PDB entry 1M1J | X-ray diffraction, 2.70 A resolution | chains C and E of the 10 polymer chains in the assembly

# Chain C
Molecule: Fibrinogen gamma chain
From: Gallus gallus
Reference sequence: O93568 (O93568_CHICK); residues 1-409 here correspond to UniProt positions 27-435 (UniProt number = residue number + 26)
Amino-acid sequence (409 residues; each row starts with the number of its first residue):
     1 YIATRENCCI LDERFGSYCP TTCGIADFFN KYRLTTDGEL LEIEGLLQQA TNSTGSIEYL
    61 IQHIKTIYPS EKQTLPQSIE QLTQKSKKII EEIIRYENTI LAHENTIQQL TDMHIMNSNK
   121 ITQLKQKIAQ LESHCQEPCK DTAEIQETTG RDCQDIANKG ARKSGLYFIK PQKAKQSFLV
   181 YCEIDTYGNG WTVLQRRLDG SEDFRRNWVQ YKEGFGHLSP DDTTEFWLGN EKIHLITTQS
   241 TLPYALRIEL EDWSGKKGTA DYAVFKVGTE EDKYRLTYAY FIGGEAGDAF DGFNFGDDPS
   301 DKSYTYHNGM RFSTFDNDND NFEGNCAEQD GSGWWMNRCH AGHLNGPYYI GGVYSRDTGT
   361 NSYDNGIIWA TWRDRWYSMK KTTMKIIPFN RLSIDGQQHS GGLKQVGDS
Disordered / not traced: 1-3, 394-409
Disulfide bonds: Cys153-Cys182, Cys326-Cys339
Metal / ion sites: Ca2+: Asp318, Asp320, Phe322, Gly324
Ligand contacts: 2-acetamido-2-deoxy-alpha-D-glucopyranose (NDG): Thr51, Asn52, Gly55, Ser56

# Chain E
Molecule: Fibrinogen beta chain
From: Gallus gallus
Reference sequence: Q02020 (FIBB_CHICK); residues 2-464 here correspond to UniProt positions 1-463 (UniProt number = residue number - 1)
Amino-acid sequence (464 residues; numbered 1 to 464; the number before each row is that of its first residue):
     1 QASVEYDNEE DSPQIDARAH RPLDKRQEAA PTLRPVAPPI SGTGYQPRPP KQDKQAMKKG
    61 PIIYPDAGGC KHPLDELGVL CPTGCELQTT LLKQEKTVKP VLRDLKDRVA KFSDTSTTMY
   121 QYVNMIDNKL VKTQKQRKDN DIILSEYNTE MELHYNYIKD NLDNNIPSSL RVLRAVIDSL
   181 HKKIQKLENA IATQTDYCRS PCVASCNIPV VSGRECEDIY RKGGETSEMY IIQPDPFTTP
   241 YRVYCDMETD NGGWTLIQNR QDGSVNFGRA WDEYKRGFGN IAKSGGKKYC DTPGEYWLGN
   301 DKISQLTKIG PTKVLIEMED WNGDKVSALY GGFTIHNEGN KYQLSVSNYK GNAGNALMEG
   361 ASQLYGENRT MTIHNGMYFS TYDRDNDGWL TTDPRKQCSK EDGGGWWYNR CHAANPNGRY
   421 YWGGTYSWDM AKHGTDDGIV WMNWKGSWYS MKKMSMKIKP YFPD
Disordered / not traced: 1-62, 464
Disulfide bonds: Cys206-Cys290, Cys216-Cys245, Cys398-Cys411
Metal / ion sites: Ca2+: Asp385, Asp387, Trp389
Ligand contacts: 2-acetamido-2-deoxy-alpha-D-glucopyranose (NDG): Tyr365, Gly366, Glu367, Asn368
Swiss-Prot annotation at these positions:
  - binding site (Ca(2+)): Asp385, Asp387, Trp389
  - site: Arg18, Ala19 (Cleavage)
  - modified residue: Tyr6 (Sulfotyrosine)
  - glycosylation: Asn368 (N-linked (GlcNAc...) asparagine)

# Interface between chain C and chain E
Residue-residue contacts (9; chain C residue first):
  Ile10(C) - Gln88(E)  hydrogen bond (backbone-side chain)
  Leu11(C) - Gln88(E)  hydrogen bond (backbone-side chain)
  Asp12(C) - Leu92(E)
  Arg14(C) - Leu92(E)
  Arg14(C) - Glu95(E)  salt bridge
  Phe15(C) - Gln88(E)
  Phe15(C) - Leu92(E)  hydrophobic
  Tyr18(C) - Gln88(E)  hydrogen bond
  Arg33(C) - Glu76(E)  salt bridge
Other interface residues (no listed pair), chain C (8 interface residues in all): Thr21
Other interface residues (no listed pair), chain E (6 interface residues in all): Thr83, Cys85

# Summary
The interface between chain C and chain E involves 8 residues on one side and 6 on the other; the contacts
include 3 hydrogen bonds and 2 salt bridges. Polar contacts include Arg14(C)-Glu95(E), Arg33(C)-Glu76(E) and
Ile10(C)-Gln88(E). Bound to chain C: 2-acetamido-2-deoxy-alpha-D-glucopyranose. Chain E binds
2-acetamido-2-deoxy-alpha-D-glucopyranose.
Chain C is Fibrinogen gamma chain and chain E is Fibrinogen beta chain, both from Gallus gallus; the
structure, Crystal structure of native chicken fibrinogen with two different bound ligands, was determined by
X-ray diffraction.
